7U1T - chains C and F of the 6 polymer chains in the assembly; structure by electron microscopy, 3.30 A resolution.

# Chain C
Molecule: Epstein-Barr nuclear antigen 1
From: Human herpesvirus 4 strain B95-8
Notes: fragment: DNA-binding domain
UniProtKB: P03211 (EBNA1_EBVB9); residues 438-615 here = UniProt positions 438-615
Amino-acid sequence (178 residues; row label = number of the first residue in the row):
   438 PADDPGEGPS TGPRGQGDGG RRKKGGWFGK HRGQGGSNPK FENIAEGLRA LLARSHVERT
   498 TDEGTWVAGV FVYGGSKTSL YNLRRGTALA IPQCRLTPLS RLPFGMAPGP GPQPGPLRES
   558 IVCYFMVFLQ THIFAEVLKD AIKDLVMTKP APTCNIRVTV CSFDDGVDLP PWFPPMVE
Disordered / not traced: 614-615
Swiss-Prot annotation at these positions:
  - active site: Tyr518 (For site-specific DNA endonuclease activity)
  - binding site (DNA): Lys460, Lys461, Tyr518
  - site: Arg491 (Interaction dimer-dimer), Tyr518 (Interaction dimer-dimer. Required for episome maintenance and generation of immortalized B cells in the host)

# Chain F
Molecule: 59-nt DNA strand
Sequence (59 nucleotides; numbered 3 to 61; the number before each row is that of its first residue):
     3 ACCCTAATTC AATAGCATAT GTTACCCAAC GGGAAGCATA TGCTATCGAA TTAGGGTTA

# How chain C and chain F interact
Contacting residue pairs (30):
  Lys461(C) - DA36(F)  base contact
  Lys461(C) - DA37(F)  base contact
  Gly462(C) - DA37(F)  base contact
  Gly462(C) - DG38(F)  sugar contact
  Gly463(C) - DG38(F)  hydrogen bond to the base
  Gly463(C) - DC39(F)  sugar contact
  Trp464(C) - DC39(F)  hydrogen bond to the sugar
  Trp464(C) - DA40(F)  sugar contact
  Phe465(C) - DG38(F)  base contact
  His468(C) - DT41(F)  salt bridge to the phosphate
  Arg469(C) - DT41(F)  phosphate contact
  Lys477(C) - DG33(F)  phosphate contact
  Lys477(C) - DG34(F)  hydrogen bond to the base
  Lys477(C) - DG35(F)  base contact
  Asn480(C) - DC32(F)  sugar contact
  Asn480(C) - DG33(F)  phosphate contact
  Ile481(C) - DG33(F)  phosphate contact
  Ser513(C) - DG34(F)  phosphate contact
  Ser513(C) - DG35(F)  hydrogen bond to the phosphate
  Thr515(C) - DG34(F)  sugar contact
  Thr515(C) - DG35(F)  hydrogen bond to the phosphate
  Ser516(C) - DG34(F)  hydrogen bond to the phosphate
  Asn519(C) - DG33(F)  sugar contact
  Asn519(C) - DG34(F)  hydrogen bond to the phosphate
  Leu554(C) - DC45(F)  phosphate contact
  Lys586(C) - DG33(F)  salt bridge to the phosphate
  Ala588(C) - DG34(F)  sugar contact
  Pro589(C) - DG34(F)  phosphate contact
  Pro589(C) - DG35(F)  phosphate contact
  Thr590(C) - DG34(F)  hydrogen bond to the phosphate
Also at the interface, not in a pair above, chain F (12 interface residues in all): DA42

# Summary
The interface between chain C and chain F involves 19 residues on one side and 12 on the other; the contacts
include 8 hydrogen bonds and 2 salt bridges. Polar pairs include Gly463(C)-DG38(F), Lys477(C)-DG34(F) and
Trp464(C)-DC39(F).
Chain C is Epstein-Barr nuclear antigen 1 (Human herpesvirus 4 strain B95-8) and chain F is a 59-nt DNA
strand; the structure, EBNA1 DNA binding domain (401-641) binds to half Dyad Symmetry element, was determined
by electron microscopy.
